6AF4 - chains B and H of the 4 polymer chains in the assembly; structure by X-ray diffraction, 2.65 A resolution.

[Chain B (and H)]
Name: HigA antitoxin
From: Streptococcus pneumoniae TIGR4
Notes: chain H of this document is another copy of the same molecule, construct and numbering; everything in this record applies to it too
UniProtKB: A0A0H2UQ20 (A0A0H2UQ20_STRPN); residues 1-97 here = UniProt positions 1-97
Chain sequence (97 residues; numbered 1 to 97; the number before each row is that of its first residue):
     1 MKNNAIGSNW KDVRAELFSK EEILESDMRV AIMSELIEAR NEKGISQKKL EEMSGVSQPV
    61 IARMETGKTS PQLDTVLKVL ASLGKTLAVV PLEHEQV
Disordered / not traced: 1-2, 93-97 (chain H: 1, 94-97)

[How chain B and chain H interact]
Pairs across the interface (55):
  Glu21(B) - Leu77(H)
  Glu21(B) - Lys78(H)
  Glu21(B) - Ala81(H)
  Leu24(B) - Thr86(H)
  Glu25(B) - Asp74(H)
  Glu25(B) - Leu77(H)
  Glu25(B) - Lys78(H)
  Met28(B) - Leu73(H)  hydrophobic
  Met28(B) - Leu77(H)  hydrophobic
  Met28(B) - Leu87(H)
  Arg29(B) - Asp74(H)  salt bridge
  Ala31(B) - Val89(H)  hydrophobic
  Ile32(B) - Leu73(H)  hydrophobic
  Thr69(B) - Gln72(H)
  Ser70(B) - Gln72(H)
  Ser70(B) - Leu73(H)
  Pro71(B) - Gln72(H)
  Pro71(B) - Leu73(H)  hydrogen bond (backbone-backbone)
  Gln72(B) - Ser70(H)  hydrogen bond (side chain-backbone)
  Gln72(B) - Pro71(H)
  Leu73(B) - Met28(H)  hydrophobic
  Leu73(B) - Ile32(H)  hydrophobic
  Leu73(B) - Ser70(H)  hydrogen bond (backbone-side chain)
  Leu73(B) - Pro71(H)  hydrogen bond (backbone-backbone)
  Asp74(B) - Glu25(H)
  Asp74(B) - Ser70(H)  hydrogen bond (backbone-side chain)
  Leu77(B) - Met28(H)  hydrophobic
  Lys78(B) - Glu21(H)
  Lys78(B) - Glu25(H)  salt bridge
  Ala81(B) - Leu92(H)
  Gly84(B) - Pro91(H)
  Gly84(B) - Leu92(H)  hydrogen bond (backbone-backbone)
  Lys85(B) - Val89(H)
  Lys85(B) - Val90(H)
  Thr86(B) - Leu24(H)
  Thr86(B) - Ala88(H)
  Thr86(B) - Val89(H)
  Thr86(B) - Val90(H)  hydrogen bond (backbone-backbone)
  Leu87(B) - Met28(H)
  Leu87(B) - Leu87(H)  hydrophobic
  Leu87(B) - Ala88(H)
  Leu87(B) - Val89(H)  hydrophobic
  Ala88(B) - Thr86(H)
  Ala88(B) - Leu87(H)
  Ala88(B) - Ala88(H)  hydrogen bond (backbone-backbone)
  Ala88(B) - Val90(H)  hydrophobic
  Val89(B) - Ala31(H)  hydrophobic
  Val89(B) - Thr86(H)
  Val90(B) - Lys85(H)
  Val90(B) - Thr86(H)  hydrogen bond (backbone-backbone)
  Val90(B) - Ala88(H)  hydrophobic
  Pro91(B) - Gly84(H)
  Leu92(B) - Ala81(H)
  Leu92(B) - Gly84(H)  hydrogen bond (backbone-backbone)
  Leu92(B) - Thr86(H)
Also at the interface, not in a pair above, chain B (26 interface residues in all): Glu35
Also at the interface, not in a pair above, chain H (24 interface residues in all): Val76

[Summary]
The interface between chain B and chain H involves 26 residues on one side and 24 on the other; the contacts
include 10 hydrogen bonds and 2 salt bridges. Polar pairs include Arg29(B)-Asp74(H), Lys78(B)-Glu25(H) and
Gln72(B)-Ser70(H).
Both chains are HigA antitoxin (Streptococcus pneumoniae TIGR4). Entry 6AF4 (Toxin-Antitoxin module from
Streptococcus pneumoniae) was determined by X-ray diffraction.
